Entry 7OCA (electron microscopy, 3.40 A resolution); this record covers chains B and I of the 8 polymer chains in the assembly.

Chain B:
Name: Glutamate receptor 2
From: Rattus norvegicus
UniProt: P19491 (GRIA2_RAT), isoform P19491-2; residues -20 to 839 here correspond to UniProt positions 1-860 (UniProt number = residue number + 21)
Amino-acid sequence (860 residues; each row starts with the number of its first residue; numbers below 1 keep their minus sign (Met-20 is residue -20)):
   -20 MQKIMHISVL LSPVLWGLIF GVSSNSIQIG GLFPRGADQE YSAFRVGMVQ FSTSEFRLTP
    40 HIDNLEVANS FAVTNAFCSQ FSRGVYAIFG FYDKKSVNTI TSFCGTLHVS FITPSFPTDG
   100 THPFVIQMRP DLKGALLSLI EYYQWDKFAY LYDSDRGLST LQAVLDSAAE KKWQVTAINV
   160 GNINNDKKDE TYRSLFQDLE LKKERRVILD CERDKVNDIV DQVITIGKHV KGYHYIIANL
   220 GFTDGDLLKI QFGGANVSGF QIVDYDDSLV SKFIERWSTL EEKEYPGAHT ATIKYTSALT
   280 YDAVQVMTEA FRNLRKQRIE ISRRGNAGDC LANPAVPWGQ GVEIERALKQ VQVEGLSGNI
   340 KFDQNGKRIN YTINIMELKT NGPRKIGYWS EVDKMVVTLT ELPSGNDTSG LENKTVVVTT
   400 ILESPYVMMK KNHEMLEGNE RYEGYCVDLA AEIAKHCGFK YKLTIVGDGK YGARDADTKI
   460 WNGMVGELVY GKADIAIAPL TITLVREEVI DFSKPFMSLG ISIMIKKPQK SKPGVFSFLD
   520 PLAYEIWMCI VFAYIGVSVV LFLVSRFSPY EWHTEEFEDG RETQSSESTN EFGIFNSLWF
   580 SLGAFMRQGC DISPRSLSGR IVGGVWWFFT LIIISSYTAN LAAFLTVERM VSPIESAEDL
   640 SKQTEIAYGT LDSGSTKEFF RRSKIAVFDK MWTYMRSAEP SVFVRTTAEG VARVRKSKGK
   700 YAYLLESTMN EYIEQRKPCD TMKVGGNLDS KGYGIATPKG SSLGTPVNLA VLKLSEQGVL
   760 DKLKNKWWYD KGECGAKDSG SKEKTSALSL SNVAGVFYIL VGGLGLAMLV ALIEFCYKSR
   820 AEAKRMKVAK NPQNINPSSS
Disordered / not traced: -20 to 3, 379-395, 551-565, 776-780, 824-839
Construct notes: conflict Arg586 (Gln607 in P19491)
Curated features (UniProtKB/Swiss-Prot):
  - binding site (L-glutamate): Pro478, Thr480, Arg485, Ser654, Thr655, Glu705
  - site: Arg453 (Interaction with the cone snail toxin Con-ikot-ikot), Ile633 (Crucial to convey clamshell closure to channel opening), Arg660 (Interaction with the cone snail toxin Con-ikot-ikot), Lys752 (Interaction with the cone snail toxin Con-ikot-ikot)
  - modified residue (Phosphoserine): Ser662, Ser696, Ser839
  - lipidation (S-palmitoyl cysteine): Cys589, Cys815
  - glycosylation (N-linked (GlcNAc...) asparagine): Asn235, Asn349, Asn385, Asn392
Disulfides: Cys57-Cys309, Cys718-Cys773
Covalently attached groups: N-acetylglucosamine (NAG) linked to Asn235, Asn349
Small-molecule neighbours:
  - E2Q (6-nitro-2,3-bis(oxidanylidene)-1,4-dihydrobenzo[f]quinoxaline-7-sulfonamide): Tyr450, Pro478, Thr480, Arg485, Ser654, Thr686, Glu705, Met708, Tyr732
  - 1,2-diacyl-sn-glycero-3-phosphocholine (PC1), molecule 1: Val514, Phe515, Tyr797, Ile798, Gly801, Gly802, Leu805
  - 1,2-diacyl-sn-glycero-3-phosphocholine (PC1), molecule 2: Phe515, Leu518, Tyr523, Phe574, Leu577, Trp578, Leu581, Ile798
  - 1,2-diacyl-sn-glycero-3-phosphocholine (PC1), molecule 3: Leu518, Tyr523, Trp526, Met527, Ile529, Val530, Tyr533, Leu581, Phe584, Met585
  - 1,2-diacyl-sn-glycero-3-phosphocholine (PC1), molecule 4: Val530, Tyr533, Ile534, Leu577
  - 1,2-diacyl-sn-glycero-3-phosphocholine (PC1), molecule 5: Val538, Phe541, Arg545, Gly572, Ile573
  - 1,2-diacyl-sn-glycero-3-phosphocholine (PC1), molecule 6: Ile573, Phe574, Leu577, Glu813
  - 1,2-diacyl-sn-glycero-3-phosphocholine (PC1), molecule 7: Arg599, Ile600, Gly603, Val604, Phe607
  - 1,2-diacyl-sn-glycero-3-phosphocholine (PC1), molecule 8: Tyr797, Val800, Gly801, Gly804, Met807
  - 1,2-diacyl-sn-glycero-3-phosphocholine (PC1), molecule 9: Val809, Ile812, Glu813, Tyr816
  - 1,2-diacyl-sn-glycero-3-phosphocholine (PC1), molecule 10: Leu811, Phe814, Cys815, Ser818

Chain I:
Name: Voltage-dependent calcium channel gamma-8 subunit
From: Rattus norvegicus
UniProt: Q8VHW5 (CCG8_RAT); residue numbers follow UniProt; this construct covers 2-417
Amino-acid sequence (423 residues; numbered 1 to 423; the number before each row is that of its first residue):
     1 GESLKRWNEE RGLWCEKGVQ VLLTTIGAFA AFGLMTIAIS TDYWLYTRAL ICNTTNLTAG
    61 DDGPPHRGGS GSSEKKDPGG LTHSGLWRIC CLEGLKRGVC VKINHFPEDT DYDHDSAEYL
   121 LRVVRASSIF PILSAILLLL GGVCVAASRV YKSKRNIILG AGILFVAAGL SNIIGVIVYI
   181 SANAGEPGPK RDEEKKNHYS YGWSFYFGGL SFILAEVIGV LAVNIYIERS REAHCQSRSD
   241 LLKAGGGAGG SGGSGPSAIL RLPSYRFRYR RRSRSSSRGS SEASPSRDAS PGGPGGPGFA
   301 STDISMYTLS RDPSKGSVAA GLASAGGGGG GAGVGAYGGA AGAAGGGGTG SERDRGSSAG
   361 FLTLHNAFPK EAASGVTVTV TGPPAAPAPA PPAPAAPAPG TLSKEAAASN TNTLNRKLEV
   421 LFQ
Disordered / not traced: 1-15, 55-77, 107-114, 187-195, 241-423
Construct notes: expression tag (1, 418-423)
Curated features (UniProtKB/Swiss-Prot):
  - modified residue (Phosphoserine): Ser251, Ser254
Disulfides: Cys52-Cys91, Cys90-Cys100
Small-molecule neighbours:
  - 1,2-diacyl-sn-glycero-3-phosphocholine (PC1), molecule 1: Glu16, Val19, Gln20, Leu23, Leu210, Ile213, Leu214, Val217
  - 1,2-diacyl-sn-glycero-3-phosphocholine (PC1), molecule 2: Tyr46, Gly202, Trp203, Tyr206, Phe207, Leu210
  - 1,2-diacyl-sn-glycero-3-phosphocholine (PC1), molecule 3: Ala117, Leu121, Val124, Phe130, Ala167, Leu170, Ser171, Ile174, Val178
  - 1,2-diacyl-sn-glycero-3-phosphocholine (PC1), molecule 4: Leu133, Leu137, Asn156, Leu159, Gly160, Ile163, Leu164, Ala167
  - 1,2-diacyl-sn-glycero-3-phosphocholine (PC1), molecule 5: Leu137, Leu140, Cys144, Asn156, Ile157, Leu164
  - 1,2-diacyl-sn-glycero-3-phosphocholine (PC1), molecule 6: Tyr199, Ser200, Tyr201, Tyr206
  - 1,2-diacyl-sn-glycero-3-phosphocholine (PC1), molecule 7: Ile213, Val217, Val220, Leu221, Asn224

Chain B / chain I interface:
Pairs across the interface (10; chain B residue first):
  Leu789(B) - Ile180(I)  hydrophobic
  Ser790(B) - Ser181(I)
  Phe796(B) - Ile177(I)  hydrophobic
  Tyr797(B) - Ile177(I)  hydrophobic
  Tyr797(B) - Val178(I)
  Val800(B) - Ile174(I)  hydrophobic
  Leu803(B) - Leu170(I)  hydrophobic
  Met807(B) - Val166(I)  hydrophobic
  Leu811(B) - Ile163(I)  hydrophobic
  Phe814(B) - Tyr226(I)
Interface residues without a listed pair, chain B (11 interface residues in all): Lys511, Ala793
Interface residues without a listed pair, chain I (14 interface residues in all): Leu121, Asn156, Leu159, Ile173, Ala184

Overview:
11 residues of chain B and 14 residues of chain I are in contact. 2 1,2-diacyl-sn-glycero-3-phosphocholine
molecules are bound between chain B and chain I. Ligands of chain B: 10 copies of
1,2-diacyl-sn-glycero-3-phosphocholine and compound E2Q. Bound to chain I: 7 copies of
1,2-diacyl-sn-glycero-3-phosphocholine.
Chain B is Glutamate receptor 2 and chain I is Voltage-dependent calcium channel gamma-8 subunit, both from
Rattus norvegicus; the structure, Resting state full-length GluA1/A2 heterotertramer in complex with TARP
gamma 8 and CNIH2, was determined by electron microscopy together with 7OCC, 7OCD, 7OCE and 7OCF from the same
study.
